Entry 3UW9 (X-ray diffraction, 2.30 A resolution); this record covers chains A and C of the 3 polymer chains in the assembly.

Chain A (and C):
Protein: Bromodomain-containing protein 4
Source organism: Homo sapiens
Notes: fragment: unp resideus 44-168; chain C of this document is another copy of the same molecule, construct and numbering; everything in this record applies to it too
UniProtKB: O60885 (BRD4_HUMAN); residues 42-168 here = UniProt positions 42-168
Chain sequence (127 residues; row label = number of the first residue in the row):
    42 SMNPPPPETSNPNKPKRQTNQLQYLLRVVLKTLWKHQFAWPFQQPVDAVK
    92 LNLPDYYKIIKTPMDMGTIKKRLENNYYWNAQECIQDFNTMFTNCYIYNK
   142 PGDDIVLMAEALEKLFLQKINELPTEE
Unresolved in the structure: 42, 167-168 (chain C: 42-55, 168)
Construct notes: conflict Met-43 (Thr in O60885)
What the authors report for this chain:
  - mutagenesis - N140A: abolished binding to diacetylated peptides

Chain A / chain C interface:
Pairs across the interface - 13 pairs, chain A then chain C:
  His-77(A) / Gln-78(C)  hydrogen bond
  Gln-78(A) / Phe-79(C)
  Gln-78(A) / Asp-145(C)  hydrogen bond (side chain-backbone)
  Gln-78(A) / Leu-148(C)
  Gln-78(A) / Met-149(C)
  Phe-79(A) / Phe-79(C)  hydrophobic
  Phe-79(A) / Trp-81(C)  hydrophobic
  Phe-79(A) / Met-149(C)  hydrophobic
  Trp-81(A) / Asp-145(C)  hydrogen bond
  Asp-145(A) / Trp-81(C)  hydrogen bond
  Leu-148(A) / Trp-81(C)
  Met-149(A) / Trp-81(C)  hydrophobic
  Ala-152(A) / Gln-78(C)

In short:
8 residues of chain A and 6 residues of chain C are in contact, with 4 hydrogen bonds. Polar contacts include
His-77(A)/Gln-78(C), Gln-78(A)/Asp-145(C) and Trp-81(A)/Asp-145(C). From the paper: N140A of chain A abolishes
binding to diacetylated peptides.
Chain A and chain C are both Bromodomain-containing protein 4 (Homo sapiens); the structure, Crystal Structure
of the first bromodomain of human BRD4 in complex with a diacetylated histone 4 ..., was determined by X-ray
diffraction (same publication as 3UVW, 3UVX and 3UVY).
